Entry 8QOJ (electron microscopy, 2.13 A resolution); this record covers chains A and F of the 12 polymer chains in the assembly.

Chain A (and F):
Molecule: Gap junction delta-2 protein
Source organism: Homo sapiens
Notes: chain F of this document is another copy of the same molecule, construct and numbering; everything in this record applies to it too
UniProtKB: Q9UKL4 (CXD2_HUMAN); residues 1-321 here = UniProt positions 1-321
Sequence (330 residues; numbered 1 to 330; the number before each row is that of its first residue):
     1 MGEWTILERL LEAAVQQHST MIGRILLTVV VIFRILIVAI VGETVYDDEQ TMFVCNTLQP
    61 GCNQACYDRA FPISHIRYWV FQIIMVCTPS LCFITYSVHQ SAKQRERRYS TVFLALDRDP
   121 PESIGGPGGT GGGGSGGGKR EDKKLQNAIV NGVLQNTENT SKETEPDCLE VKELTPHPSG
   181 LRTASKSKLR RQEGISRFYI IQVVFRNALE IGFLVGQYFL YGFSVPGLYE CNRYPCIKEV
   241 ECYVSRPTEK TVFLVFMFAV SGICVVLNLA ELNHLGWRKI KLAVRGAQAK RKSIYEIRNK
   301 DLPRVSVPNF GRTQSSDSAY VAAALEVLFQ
Not modelled in the structure: 1-18, 103-193, 283-330
Construct notes: expression tag (322-330)
Disulfides: Cys55-Cys242, Cys62-Cys236, Cys66-Cys231
Residues lining bound ligands: (11R,12S)- Mefloquine (YMZ): Ile35, Val38, Ala39, Glu43, Val80, Ile83, Ile84
Reported in the primary citation:
  - binding site for (11R,12S)- Mefloquine: Ile35, Val38, Ala39, Ile40, Glu43, Val80, Ile83, Ile84

Chain A / chain F interface:
Pairs across the interface (43):
  Met21(A) - His99(F)
  Ile25(A) - Cys92(F)
  Ile25(A) - Thr95(F)
  Ile25(A) - Tyr96(F)  hydrophobic
  Ile25(A) - His99(F)
  Leu26(A) - Cys92(F)  hydrophobic
  Val29(A) - Thr88(F)
  Val29(A) - Cys92(F)  hydrophobic
  Phe33(A) - Phe81(F)  hydrophobic
  Phe33(A) - Ile84(F)  hydrophobic
  Ile37(A) - Phe81(F)  hydrophobic
  Ile40(A) - Val80(F)  hydrophobic
  Val41(A) - Arg77(F)
  Val41(A) - Val80(F)  hydrophobic
  Thr44(A) - Arg77(F)
  Val45(A) - Arg77(F)
  Asp48(A) - Gln50(F)  hydrogen bond
  Met52(A) - Gln50(F)
  Met52(A) - Thr51(F)
  Met52(A) - Gln64(F)  hydrogen bond (backbone-side chain)
  Val54(A) - Gln64(F)
  Asn56(A) - Gln59(F)
  Asn56(A) - Pro60(F)
  Leu228(A) - Tyr234(F)  hydrophobic
  Glu241(A) - Tyr234(F)  hydrogen bond
  Tyr243(A) - Pro60(F)
  Tyr243(A) - Gly61(F)
  Tyr243(A) - Pro235(F)  hydrophobic
  Val244(A) - Gln64(F)
  Ser245(A) - Gln50(F)  hydrogen bond
  Arg246(A) - Glu49(F)  salt bridge
  Arg246(A) - Gln50(F)
  Arg246(A) - Tyr67(F)  hydrogen bond
  Arg246(A) - Asp68(F)
  Arg246(A) - Arg77(F)
  Pro247(A) - Asp68(F)
  Thr248(A) - Asp68(F)  hydrogen bond
  Thr248(A) - Pro72(F)
  Glu249(A) - Pro72(F)
  Glu249(A) - Ile73(F)
  Glu249(A) - Ser74(F)  hydrogen bond (side chain-backbone)
  Glu249(A) - Arg77(F)  salt bridge
  Phe256(A) - Phe81(F)  hydrophobic
Also at the interface, not in a pair above, chain A (27 interface residues in all): Ile32, Leu36, Val252
Also at the interface, not in a pair above, chain F (27 interface residues in all): Glu43, Met85, Leu91, Arg233

Overview:
Chain A and chain F each contribute 27 residues to their interface, with 7 hydrogen bonds and 2 salt bridges.
Polar contacts include Arg246(A)-Glu49(F), Glu249(A)-Arg77(F) and Asp48(A)-Gln50(F). Bound to chain A:
(11R,12S)- Mefloquine. From the paper: a binding site for (11R,12S)- Mefloquine at Ile35(A), Val38(A) and
Ala39(A) among others.
Chain A and chain F are both Gap junction delta-2 protein (Homo sapiens); the structure, human connexin-36 gap
junction channel in complex with mefloquine, was determined by electron microscopy (same publication as 8R7R,
8R7P and 8R7Q).
